Entry 8K22 (electron microscopy, 2.92 A resolution); this record covers chains M and P of the 20 polymer chains in the assembly.

[Chain M]
Name: Csy3
Organism: Vibrio phage ICP1_2004_A
UniProt: F1D5V6 (F1D5V6_9CAUD); numbering as in UniProt (aligned over 1-306)
Sequence (306 residues; row label = number of the first residue in the row):
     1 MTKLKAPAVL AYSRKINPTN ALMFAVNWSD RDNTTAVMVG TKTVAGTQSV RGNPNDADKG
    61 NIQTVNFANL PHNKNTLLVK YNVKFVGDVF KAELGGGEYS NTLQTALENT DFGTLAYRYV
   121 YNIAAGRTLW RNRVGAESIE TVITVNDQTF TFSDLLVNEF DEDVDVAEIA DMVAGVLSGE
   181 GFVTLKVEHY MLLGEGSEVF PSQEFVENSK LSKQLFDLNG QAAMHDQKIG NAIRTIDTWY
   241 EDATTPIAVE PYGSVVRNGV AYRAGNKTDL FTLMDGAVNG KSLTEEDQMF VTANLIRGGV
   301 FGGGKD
Not modelled in the structure: 1, 304-306

[Chain P]
Molecule: 60-nt RNA strand
Organism: Vibrio phage ICP1_2004_A
Sequence (60 nucleotides; numbered -7 to 52; the number before each row is that of its first residue; numbers below 1 keep their minus sign (C-7 is residue -7)):
    -7 CUUAAAGAGU CAACCCUUUG CUUAUCUUCC CUAUUUAAAU GUUAGCAGCC GCAUAGGCUG

[Interface between chain M and chain P]
Residue-residue contacts (51):
  Ala11(M) with C21(P), base contact
  Tyr12(M) with C21(P), hydrogen bond to the sugar
  Ser13(M) with C21(P), phosphate contact; C22(P), phosphate contact
  Arg14(M) with C22(P), salt bridge to the phosphate; C23(P), salt bridge to the phosphate
  Val44(M) with A29(P), sugar contact
  Ala45(M) with A29(P), hydrogen bond to the sugar; A30(P), phosphate contact; A31(P), hydrogen bond to the phosphate
  Gly46(M) with A29(P), sugar contact
  Thr47(M) with A30(P), phosphate contact
  Asn61(M) with A29(P), base contact
  Gln63(M) with A29(P), hydrogen bond to the base
  Val65(M) with A29(P), base contact
  Glu93(M) with U20(P), phosphate contact; C21(P), phosphate contact
  Leu94(M) with U20(P), base contact; C21(P), sugar contact
  Trp130(M) with U24(P), base contact
  Arg131(M) with U27(P), salt bridge to the phosphate; U28(P), salt bridge to the phosphate
  Phe200(M) with U27(P), phosphate contact; U28(P), phosphate contact
  Ser202(M) with A25(P), phosphate contact; U26(P), hydrogen bond to the phosphate
  Gln203(M) with A25(P), hydrogen bond to the sugar; U26(P), hydrogen bond to the phosphate; U27(P), phosphate contact
  Glu204(M) with A25(P), base contact
  Phe205(M) with A25(P), base contact
  Ser212(M) with A29(P), base contact
  His225(M) with A25(P), salt bridge to the phosphate
  Gln227(M) with C23(P), sugar contact; A25(P), hydrogen bond to the phosphate
  Lys228(M) with U24(P), hydrogen bond to the base; A25(P), phosphate contact; U26(P), salt bridge to the phosphate
  Asn231(M) with U24(P), hydrogen bond to the phosphate
  Arg234(M) with C23(P), sugar contact; U24(P), salt bridge to the phosphate
  Glu250(M) with U24(P), phosphate contact
  Arg257(M) with U24(P), hydrogen bond to the sugar; A25(P), phosphate contact; U26(P), salt bridge to the phosphate
  Arg297(M) with C22(P), sugar contact; C23(P), phosphate contact
  Gly298(M) with C22(P), sugar contact
  Gly299(M) with C22(P), hydrogen bond to the sugar
  Val300(M) with C21(P), base contact; C22(P), base contact
Interface residues without a listed pair, chain M (36 interface residues in all): Ile62, Glu198, Val206, Lys213

[Overview]
The interface between chain M and chain P involves 36 residues on one side and 12 on the other; the contacts
include 12 hydrogen bonds and 8 salt bridges. Among the polar pairs are Gln63(M)-A29(P), Lys228(M)-U24(P) and
Tyr12(M)-C21(P).
Here chain M is Csy3 and chain P is a 60-nt RNA strand, both from Vibrio phage ICP1_2004_A. Entry 8K22 (ICP1
Csy-dsDNA-Cas1-Cas2/3 complex (half form)) was determined by electron microscopy.
